PDB entry 7CXX | X-ray diffraction, 2.00 A resolution | chains A and B

Chain A (and B):
Protein: Carbonic anhydrase
From: Neosartorya fumigata (strain ATCC MYA-4609 / Af293 / CBS 101355 / FGSC A1100)
Notes: EC 4.2.1.1; chain B of this document is another copy of the same molecule, construct and numbering; everything in this record applies to it too
UniProt: A4DA32 (A4DA32_ASPFU); residues 1-228 here = UniProt positions 1-228
Sequence (228 residues; numbered 1 to 228; the number before each row is that of its first residue):
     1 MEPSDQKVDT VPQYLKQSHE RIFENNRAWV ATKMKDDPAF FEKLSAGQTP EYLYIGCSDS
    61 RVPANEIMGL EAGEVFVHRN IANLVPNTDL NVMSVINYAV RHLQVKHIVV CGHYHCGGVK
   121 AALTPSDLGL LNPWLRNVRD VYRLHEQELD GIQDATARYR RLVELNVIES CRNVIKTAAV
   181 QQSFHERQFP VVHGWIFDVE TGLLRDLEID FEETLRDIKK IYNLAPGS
Unresolved in the structure: 1-8, 225-228 (chain B: 1-20, 222-228)
Cystine bridges: Cys57-Cys116
What the authors report for this chain:
  - contacts within the chain: Asp59-Arg61 (salt bridge)
  - conformationally variable residues (loop rearrangement, side-chain flip): His113, Cys116
  - catalytic residues: Cys57, Cys116
  - binding site for acetate ion: Tyr54, Cys57, Arg61, Val62, Arg79, Cys111, Phe197
  - binding site for sulfate ion: Asn65, Arg79
  - mutagenesis - Y159V: unchanged catalytic activity
  - mutagenesis - Y159V: unchanged expression
  - mutagenesis - Y159V: increased stability in response to storage for two weeks at 4  degC

Chain A / chain B interface:
Contacting residue pairs (124):
  Asp9(A) with Phe184(B); Glu212(B)
  Thr10(A) with Phe184(B); Glu212(B)
  Val11(A) with Val191(B), hydrophobic; Phe211(B), hydrophobic; Glu212(B), hydrogen bond (backbone-side chain)
  Pro12(A) with Gln188(B)
  Leu15(A) with Lys106(B); His107(B); Gln188(B)
  Ser18(A) with Tyr52(B), hydrogen bond; His107(B), hydrogen bond
  His19(A) with His193(B), hydrogen bond; Trp195(B), hydrogen bond; Asp206(B)
  Ile22(A) with Tyr52(B); Met68(B); Leu70(B), hydrophobic; Trp195(B), hydrophobic
  Phe23(A) with Trp195(B); Leu204(B); Arg205(B); Asp206(B)
  Asn25(A) with Met68(B); Gly69(B)
  Asn26(A) with Ile67(B), hydrogen bond (side chain-backbone); Gly202(B), hydrogen bond (side chain-backbone); Leu203(B); Leu204(B), hydrogen bond (side chain-backbone)
  Trp29(A) with Val62(B), hydrophobic; Glu66(B); Gly202(B)
  Val30(A) with Thr201(B); Gly202(B); Leu203(B), hydrophobic
  Phe41(A) with Val199(B); Glu200(B); Thr201(B); Gly202(B)
  Leu44(A) with Arg61(B); Val62(B), hydrophobic; Val199(B)
  Ser45(A) with Val199(B); Glu200(B), hydrogen bond
  Tyr52(A) with Ile22(B)
  Ser58(A) with Phe76(B); Val77(B), hydrogen bond (side chain-backbone)
  Asp59(A) with Phe76(B)
  Ser60(A) with Val75(B); Val77(B)
  Arg61(A) with Leu44(B); Ala72(B)
  Val62(A) with Trp29(B), hydrophobic; Leu44(B), hydrophobic
  Pro63(A) with Pro63(B), hydrophobic
  Glu66(A) with Trp29(B), hydrogen bond (backbone-side chain); Pro63(B); Glu66(B)
  Ile67(A) with Asn26(B), hydrogen bond (backbone-side chain)
  Met68(A) with Ile22(B); Asn25(B), hydrogen bond (backbone-side chain)
  Gly69(A) with Asn25(B)
  Leu70(A) with Ile22(B), hydrophobic
  Ala72(A) with Arg61(B)
  Gly73(A) with Ser60(B)
  Val75(A) with Ser60(B)
  Phe76(A) with Ser58(B); Asp59(B)
  Val77(A) with Ser58(B), hydrogen bond (backbone-side chain); Ser60(B); Arg79(B)
  His78(A) with His78(B); Arg79(B), hydrogen bond (side chain-backbone); Asn91(B), hydrogen bond
  Arg79(A) with Val77(B); His78(B), hydrogen bond (backbone-side chain)
  Asn80(A) with Asn91(B)
  Ile81(A) with Ser94(B); Val95(B); Tyr98(B), hydrophobic
  Asp89(A) with Asp89(B); Asn91(B), hydrogen bond
  Leu90(A) with Leu130(B), hydrophobic; Pro133(B), hydrophobic
  Asn91(A) with His78(B), hydrogen bond; Asn80(B); Asp89(B), hydrogen bond; Asn91(B); Trp134(B)
  Ser94(A) with Ile81(B); Leu131(B); Trp134(B)
  Val95(A) with Ile81(B)
  Asn97(A) with Leu130(B)
  Tyr98(A) with Ile81(B), hydrophobic; Gly117(B); Gly118(B)
  Gly117(A) with Tyr98(B)
  Leu130(A) with Leu90(B), hydrophobic; Met93(B), hydrophobic; Ser94(B); Asn97(B)
  Leu131(A) with Ser94(B); Tyr98(B), hydrophobic
  Trp134(A) with Asn91(B); Ser94(B)
  Trp195(A) with Ile22(B), hydrophobic; Phe23(B)
  Val199(A) with Phe41(B); Leu44(B); Ser45(B)
  Glu200(A) with Ser45(B), hydrogen bond
  Thr201(A) with Val30(B)
  Gly202(A) with Asn26(B), hydrogen bond (backbone-side chain); Trp29(B); Val30(B); Phe41(B)
  Leu203(A) with Asn26(B); Arg27(B)
  Leu204(A) with Phe23(B); Asn26(B), hydrogen bond (backbone-side chain)
  Arg205(A) with Phe23(B)
  Asp206(A) with Phe23(B)
Interface residues without a listed pair, chain A (69 interface residues in all): Tyr14, Lys16, Arg27, Glu42, Asn65, Val92, Met93, Gly118, Ala121, Leu128, Pro133, Phe197
Interface residues without a listed pair, chain B (67 interface residues in all): Asn65, Gly73, Val92, Phe189, Phe197, Leu215

Summary:
The interface between chain A and chain B involves 69 residues on one side and 67 on the other, with 23
hydrogen bonds. Polar pairs include Val11(A)-Glu212(B), Ser18(A)-Tyr52(B) and Ser18(A)-His107(B). From the
paper: catalytic residues Cys57(A) and Cys116(A); Y159V of chain A increases stability in response to storage
for two weeks at 4  degC.
Both chains are Carbonic anhydrase (Neosartorya fumigata (strain ATCC MYA-4609 / Af293 / CBS 101355 / FGSC
A1100)). Entry 7CXX (Structural insights into novel mechanisms of inhibition of the major b-carbonic anhydrase
CafB from the pathogenic ...) was determined by X-ray diffraction together with 7CXW and 7CXY from the same
study.
